8XKS - chains A and E of the 20 polymer chains in the assembly; structure by electron microscopy, 3.20 A resolution.

Chain A:
Name: Ctap1
Source organism: Chlamydomonas reinhardtii
Sequence (982 residues; row label = number of the first residue in the row; numbers below 1 keep their minus sign (Met-15 is residue -15)):
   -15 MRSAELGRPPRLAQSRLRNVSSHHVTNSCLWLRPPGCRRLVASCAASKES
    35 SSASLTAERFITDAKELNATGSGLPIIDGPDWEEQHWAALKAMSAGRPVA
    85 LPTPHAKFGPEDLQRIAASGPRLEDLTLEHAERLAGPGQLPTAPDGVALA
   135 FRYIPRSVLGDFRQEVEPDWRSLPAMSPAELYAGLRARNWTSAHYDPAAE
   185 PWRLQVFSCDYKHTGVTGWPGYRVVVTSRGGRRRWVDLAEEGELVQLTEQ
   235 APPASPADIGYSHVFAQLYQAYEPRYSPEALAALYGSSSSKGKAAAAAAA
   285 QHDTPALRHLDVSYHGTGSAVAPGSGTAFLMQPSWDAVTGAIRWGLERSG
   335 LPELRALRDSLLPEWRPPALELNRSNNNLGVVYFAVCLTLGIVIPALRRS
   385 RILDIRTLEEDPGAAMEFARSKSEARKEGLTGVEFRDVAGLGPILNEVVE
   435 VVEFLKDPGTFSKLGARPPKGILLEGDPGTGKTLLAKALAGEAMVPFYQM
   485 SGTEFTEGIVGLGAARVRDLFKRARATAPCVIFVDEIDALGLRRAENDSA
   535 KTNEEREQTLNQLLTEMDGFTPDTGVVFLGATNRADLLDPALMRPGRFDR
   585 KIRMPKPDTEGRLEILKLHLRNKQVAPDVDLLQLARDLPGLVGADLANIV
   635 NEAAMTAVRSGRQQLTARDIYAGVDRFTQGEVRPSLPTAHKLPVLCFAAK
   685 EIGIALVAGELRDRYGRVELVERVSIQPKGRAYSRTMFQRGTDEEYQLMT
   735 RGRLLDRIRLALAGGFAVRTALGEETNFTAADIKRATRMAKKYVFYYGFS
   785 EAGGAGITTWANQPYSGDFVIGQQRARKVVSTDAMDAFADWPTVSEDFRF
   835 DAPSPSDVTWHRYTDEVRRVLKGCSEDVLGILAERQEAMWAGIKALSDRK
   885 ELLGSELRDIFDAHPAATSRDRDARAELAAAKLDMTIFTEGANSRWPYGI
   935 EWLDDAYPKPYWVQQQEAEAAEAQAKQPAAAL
Not modelled in the structure: -15 to 37, 383-588, 959-966

Chain E:
Name: Uncharacterized 341.7 kDa protein in psbD-psbC intergenic region
Source organism: Chlamydomonas reinhardtii
UniProtKB: Q32065 (YCX9_CHLRE); residues 1-2971 here = UniProt positions 1-2971
Sequence (2971 residues; row label = number of the first residue in the row):
     1 MTFLNHYTYLFSIPEKQADKVSGILRLAQARPIETLQNERINKQLNAFLK
    51 TYKFEKLITNYKKMQSFIPNNSLNGNKTNSSTNKLYATSLNVFPENPPLM
   101 VRKAVSDEADKFSKFTYSKVQVVTNNLNNGMNSKEFIKANNLKPSLRAAE
   151 SLVLNHLTYNKFKENLYFKTNNIQPTKSKSTSLFFLNILSNSKPRTCSDF
   201 LSSPKIRKTWFRNTAWSLQTQQHRSSNGINLSLQLPYALGPSVPAGASGQ
   251 NMYELPVAQSSSRFGTYYFLQKLLSKYLDVWNASADNGSVLSNSENIKLN
   301 FSMVSLLDSKMAIQTPNSLYFVFTQLNQKTFLSYWLLPVAGLALLTPTLL
   351 TLTGQSVSVQKFNSFINKKTDMMVLSNTEMPSKSFGTPTLFGTSVEIYLP
   401 NSYMPKGEGESGINRVNSSINAVKKNTVTANLVLDSESQEVATSFQNDLI
   451 SIKYCFNNLYNYISNKTALSTKNLFLFSAIKSNATKHKRTQSFFSVENTT
   501 TLGNNSNFVKGHFKSSINAFSSYLPSTNVHSMIPLTSLPYLKAISPLYSK
   551 FMIDHSLKFITPKTTLKLLQHKLNKSPKQMYTKTQNFTGLRDLRALNSFS
   601 FGQVNFRTNHFLHSNSRPLNHYNQALKLINGYEQYKNNLQINCNKTLDLN
   651 TKNKLVYQVHKSHLFNQKCSQIVYKQSLYNRDLCTIRGTGTKVVDYFSHG
   701 DKLSNKNGIVLDYFVYSNLLFDNKTNTIINKDGKQNITKLKLNLTKTTVP
   751 FKTLIKKYTSINSLVANEQTRNNLNLGLIHFNGHLSVVSNANLLTGRPVK
   801 FIYYKFDKRLNSYLIYVNQNLKKFIQLNNNFLKPKPLSHQKNKPVEDFNQ
   851 YATNNSSPPKTNVFEKSFVEDSSLRKPLTSLRGSKQFLNSLTILFKHQKM
   901 FKKKTLKAHKWHSDTQGIFRKHTNSSFGSANFSNGPEESSLSTRLHIQKK
   951 RKAKKQRLETRRQKKRTRFFPRPVWLRSRMFLNFLTERNKYYLNSTITKQ
  1001 GFSLPSKDVVTTKLDWLKEDMRPSSLGAYQYKSLLTQKAGNKFQRQSFTE
  1051 VVSTMEYINGIHKALNNSIFNKIVRKSLLSSSQNPLKLRLVANYSKMQFM
  1101 HRVKLPFYRTLKHSEGTKNLANKKQNLRDIKIKANYNNFKSQKANNQPQQ
  1151 NDKDKDKDTMFRDFWVWSYNNTQTNAFNQNLWWLLPNLTTKQSNLEFLTS
  1201 TYPTAKETQRAKEEIHGNSIPTASKNQIALIRLNWALNKTNINTFTDYSK
  1251 RNNLWTTQKLRNQSKNNKTKSLEKQFITNWEKFFLNKNLNIFSKKIISKV
  1301 KQKKQKLNYMTSYLNVQSEHNVKIFHNSWWTHLNIKNLVNNQDMVIPVRE
  1351 GYFSVGNFNSEFINSAIIKSINNKTLVENYVYSPSSEKETMQLLLMSSSI
  1401 LLHLCAIISLVSISQVRCFVKFHLILLYKLSNVYNAILNQLSNKLQKNLP
  1451 IYNNINKLNSRYFYMNHQKSQIKQRKKLLTYFSLTLLKKQFVTVKPLQIR
  1501 NFASIKNQSSNNSNLTYTDMLPLSLRANKFRGSKYDISIREEEGQSAHIK
  1551 PSKSMYAKLNILSLKTIFLKQLLMNKKPSALPSNVGLKSNRETQKSQLIQ
  1601 RIKTKELQISLKKNIIGFSKVTKNHILKILFNVIEVFQTAVRNISSFFEK
  1651 PAEFTTTWIAYGFLVEWSSDFITIIPENVDIYIWNVFSKIYRTIPLSFIS
  1701 TTLGPASTVFDPVTNSTIPIQMGNFNYQKMVAFPILLSLSHLLHRRILYL
  1751 FDTLFSTITQPDTDLIARQEKGTLFWDIWADFLVTAADYYNVNVAALSTI
  1801 KAEQNSLIENISNDFDNLTMSSKKPFFMPNKGVSNIKNIFWIKKLKEPQL
  1851 PESIVQNREVFVRERKRTLKGLFNIYAPQEETLWNNPTSPKNLSDEKISF
  1901 KLFNQLNLQLFAEKNKIKPYFEAYFSTTQQKTNIMQSAFPEANLNRWSVN
  1951 QFITYQSWHSHNGSNNSNGDLFIDYHPPKTFSHIPALKYNSILQQPIGSL
  2001 VCQIYSGLFNKQISKNILLVNPKTTSNNLVDYNVLLIQALAGETEMKIIT
  2051 DNAQRYALVNRGFAIGIKLLREVFDAIALNTPCIFLLEDIHAIGERRPML
  2101 ISDFGGGMSDDNGSFKEDFFGSQRDEVHEKNQVVYQLTRHAITHYKKPFK
  2151 GDYSLAIPTNLYVTDLFLKLPTQSISNLTNVENHNLSIKNKIQHNGTQSL
  2201 TETKRNLGGDINKNSYLQLTQFTKTLAPPSTSPFSVLLLKEEKRLKPNKI
  2251 VEELPWTSLPGEQLATKPRTSYSVRAKVAMLAELSLSNLSAKLDMITDLL
  2301 VIIDSVRSNKGFVVFATTDIPHVLDPALRRPGRLDETICLPNIHTSNILN
  2351 FTKNYEIFKSAKDTSNFGKKIILNEMQNLTTTSTQRDMYLSCLPTNNQTH
  2401 KTKREGVLTMNLKDYNILLNQVYFAEGTGGILNSQMHKDSLQKSLNFALI
  2451 SHSKKLKELNVSKLIGSNGTVSQGNVDQLGVFAGQIVNKQKKSLQQHLPN
  2501 SKKSFKKKYKDKAIIYYEVGKFVLNYFLNNQLTQSSIIDKPVSVTNKQTN
  2551 DITIFGNDFLNLKTINYLSLYNSKNKILLQLMLIFGGKISQLLSSKNLVK
  2601 SLKQASINSYMVEEESGSISSAGMPLGQTHLLPKALSVLAKPMIFSDGYN
  2651 NQNLKTATTLLLSFIHKRYLYRKNLIVPKLLSFADGNILDEPPSPPFSSL
  2701 LIPAKRFENYKRFFRDTLTGDKMGQRKSQITLLEKLQYHMQLRSIKQLNA
  2751 TFSSQENLDFQSNAALTSQKLDTLMSLSTNNLLQNPTNINWYYQNRILKR
  2801 HGQYLTNQWWNGQLSEHNAETVFLSDIDWRSSFIKNKNINITKSKNLYRL
  2851 TQQKNNTDGLDVLLDFPDTDQYYNPKRRRWLLNNGSWNFWFNFDKLYSEE
  2901 IVTTWILESLIQTYKYLHKNTELLDFVTNKFITLGYIAPENANLQNISGF
  2951 PSQSELLSTKEIILTNSFKRF
Not modelled in the structure: 1-264, 279-316, 352-446, 475-537, 576-614, 645-736, 757-784, 796-807, 830-878, 912-935, 996-1157, 1190-1219, 1266-1288, 1346-1357, 1449-1657, 1706-1725, 1814-1943, 1962-1968, 2099-2112, 2195-2233, 2384-2400, 2426-2442, 2462-2502, 2533-2548, 2606-2628, 2752-2771, 2837-2857, 2945-2952
Curated features (UniProtKB/Swiss-Prot):
  - natural variant: His660 (H660N: In strain: CC-503), Pro1023 to Ser1025 (sequence variant, change not given here; In strain: CC-503)

How chain A and chain E interact:
Pairs across the interface (139):
  Glu42(A) - Tyr816(E)
  Phe44(A) - Asn820(E)
  Phe44(A) - Phe824(E)  hydrophobic
  Thr46(A) - Phe824(E)
  Trp66(A) - Asn790(E)
  Trp66(A) - Leu793(E)
  Glu67(A) - Asn790(E)  hydrogen bond
  Glu116(A) - Tyr813(E)  hydrogen bond
  Leu118(A) - Val817(E)
  Leu118(A) - Asn820(E)
  Leu118(A) - Leu821(E)
  Gln123(A) - Ile825(E)
  Pro125(A) - Asn828(E)
  Thr126(A) - Phe824(E)
  Thr126(A) - Asn828(E)
  Val131(A) - Leu821(E)  hydrophobic
  Val131(A) - Phe824(E)  hydrophobic
  Leu133(A) - Tyr816(E)
  Leu133(A) - Asn820(E)
  Phe135(A) - Tyr816(E)
  Arg140(A) - Ala791(E)
  Arg140(A) - Leu793(E)
  Gln148(A) - Val787(E)
  Gln148(A) - Val788(E)
  Ser192(A) - Val787(E)  hydrogen bond (side chain-backbone)
  Asp194(A) - Val787(E)
  Asp194(A) - Val788(E)
  Asp194(A) - Ser789(E)  hydrogen bond (side chain-backbone)
  His197(A) - Asn1359(E)  hydrogen bond
  Tyr206(A) - Leu785(E)
  Phe249(A) - Leu785(E)  hydrophobic
  Tyr298(A) - Val787(E)
  His299(A) - Val787(E)
  Gly300(A) - Val787(E)
  Gly300(A) - Ser789(E)
  Thr301(A) - Ser789(E)
  Gln316(A) - Asn1359(E)
  Asp320(A) - Gln1342(E)  hydrogen bond
  Arg327(A) - Val1345(E)
  Trp349(A) - Lys1444(E)
  Trp349(A) - Leu1445(E)  hydrophobic
  Pro351(A) - Tyr1434(E)
  Pro351(A) - Leu1438(E)  hydrophobic
  Pro352(A) - Leu1438(E)
  Glu355(A) - Leu1438(E)
  Leu356(A) - Ser1442(E)
  Leu356(A) - Gln1446(E)
  Gln663(A) - Glu2126(E)
  Lys684(A) - Tyr2135(E)
  Arg715(A) - Glu2129(E)
  Arg715(A) - Gln2132(E)
  Ala716(A) - Gln2132(E)
  Tyr717(A) - Gln2132(E)
  Ser718(A) - His2128(E)
  Arg719(A) - His2128(E)
  Thr720(A) - His2128(E)  hydrogen bond (backbone-side chain)
  Asn761(A) - Tyr2135(E)
  Asn761(A) - Thr2138(E)
  Phe762(A) - Tyr2135(E)  hydrogen bond (backbone-side chain)
  Ala765(A) - Asn2131(E)
  Ala765(A) - Val2134(E)  hydrophobic
  Ala765(A) - Tyr2135(E)  hydrophobic
  Asp766(A) - Asn2131(E)  hydrogen bond
  Asp766(A) - Tyr2135(E)
  Arg769(A) - Val2127(E)
  Arg772(A) - Glu2117(E)
  Arg772(A) - Asp2118(E)  salt bridge
  Trp794(A) - Asp2690(E)
  Asn796(A) - Phe2119(E)
  Asn796(A) - Asp2690(E)  hydrogen bond
  Pro798(A) - Phe2119(E)
  Tyr799(A) - Phe2119(E)  hydrogen bond (backbone-backbone)
  Tyr799(A) - Phe2120(E)
  Tyr799(A) - Pro2692(E)  hydrophobic
  Tyr799(A) - Leu2700(E)
  Tyr799(A) - Ile2702(E)
  Ser800(A) - Phe2120(E)
  Asp802(A) - Ser2699(E)
  Phe803(A) - Phe2120(E)  hydrophobic
  Phe803(A) - Ser2698(E)
  Phe803(A) - Ser2699(E)  hydrogen bond (backbone-backbone)
  Phe803(A) - Leu2700(E)  hydrophobic
  Ile805(A) - Leu2286(E)  hydrophobic
  Ile805(A) - Ser2698(E)
  Ile805(A) - Ser2699(E)
  Gln808(A) - Arg2124(E)  hydrogen bond (backbone-side chain)
  Arg809(A) - Arg2124(E)
  Ala810(A) - Arg2124(E)
  Ser815(A) - Glu2126(E)
  Ser815(A) - Val2127(E)
  Thr816(A) - Val2127(E)
  Asp817(A) - Gln2123(E)
  Asp820(A) - Gln2123(E)
  Ala821(A) - Gln2123(E)
  Trp825(A) - His2817(E)
  Thr827(A) - Glu2820(E)
  Val828(A) - Glu2820(E)
  Ser829(A) - Glu2820(E)
  Ser829(A) - Leu2824(E)
  Glu830(A) - Ser2699(E)
  Glu830(A) - Leu2700(E)
  Glu830(A) - Leu2701(E)  hydrogen bond (side chain-backbone)
  Glu830(A) - Ile2702(E)
  Glu830(A) - Lys2705(E)  salt bridge
  Asp831(A) - Arg2275(E)  salt bridge
  Asp831(A) - Asp2868(E)
  Asp831(A) - Thr2869(E)
  Phe832(A) - Ala2819(E)  hydrophobic
  Phe832(A) - Glu2820(E)
  Phe832(A) - Phe2823(E)  hydrophobic
  Phe832(A) - Phe2866(E)  hydrophobic
  Phe832(A) - Pro2867(E)
  Phe832(A) - Asp2868(E)
  Phe832(A) - Thr2869(E)
  Arg833(A) - Thr2869(E)
  Arg833(A) - Gln2871(E)  hydrogen bond (backbone-side chain)
  Phe834(A) - Thr2869(E)
  Phe834(A) - Tyr2872(E)  hydrophobic
  Asp835(A) - Arg2706(E)  salt bridge
  Pro837(A) - Tyr2872(E)  hydrophobic
  Ser838(A) - Ile2688(E)
  Ser838(A) - Leu2689(E)  hydrogen bond (side chain-backbone)
  Ser838(A) - Asn2874(E)  hydrogen bond (backbone-side chain)
  Pro839(A) - Leu2689(E)
  Pro839(A) - Arg2878(E)  hydrogen bond (backbone-side chain)
  Ser840(A) - Arg2878(E)  hydrogen bond (backbone-side chain)
  Asp841(A) - Arg2878(E)
  Asp841(A) - Arg2879(E)  salt bridge
  Trp844(A) - Leu2689(E)  hydrophobic
  Trp844(A) - Arg2878(E)
  Trp936(A) - Trp2880(E)
  Trp936(A) - Leu2881(E)
  Asp939(A) - Leu2882(E)
  Asp939(A) - Asn2883(E)  hydrogen bond (backbone-backbone)
  Asp939(A) - Asn2884(E)
  Ala940(A) - Trp2880(E)
  Ala940(A) - Leu2881(E)
  Ala940(A) - Asn2883(E)
  Tyr941(A) - Trp2880(E)
Also at the interface, not in a pair above, chain A (99 interface residues in all): Ser56, Asp65, Arg117, Ala119, Arg147, Pro204, Ala223, Gly302, Glu348, Phe681, Met721, Ala764, Gly801, Val804, Gln807, Pro826, Ala836
Also at the interface, not in a pair above, chain E (86 interface residues in all): Ser786, Thr795, Lys823, Leu827, Asp1343, Ser1360, Phe1362, Lys1369, Leu1441, Gly2121, Ser2122, Asp2125, Lys2130, Phe2697, Asp2870

In short:
Chain A and chain E form an interface of 99 and 86 residues respectively, with 20 hydrogen bonds and 5 salt
bridges. Polar contacts include Arg772(A)-Asp2118(E), Glu830(A)-Lys2705(E) and Asp831(A)-Arg2275(E).
Chain A is Ctap1 and chain E is Uncharacterized 341.7 kDa protein in psbD-psbC intergenic region, both from
Chlamydomonas reinhardtii; the structure, The cryo-EM structure of Orf2971-FtsHi motor complex, was determined
by electron microscopy.
